PDB entry 6XN7 | electron microscopy, 3.47 A resolution | chains A and T of the 12 polymer chains in the assembly

[Chain A]
Molecule: CRISPR-associated protein Cas10
Organism: Lactococcus lactis subsp. lactis
UniProt: L0CEJ3 (L0CEJ3_LACLL); numbering as in UniProt (aligned over 1-756)
Amino-acid sequence (756 residues; each row starts with the number of its first residue):
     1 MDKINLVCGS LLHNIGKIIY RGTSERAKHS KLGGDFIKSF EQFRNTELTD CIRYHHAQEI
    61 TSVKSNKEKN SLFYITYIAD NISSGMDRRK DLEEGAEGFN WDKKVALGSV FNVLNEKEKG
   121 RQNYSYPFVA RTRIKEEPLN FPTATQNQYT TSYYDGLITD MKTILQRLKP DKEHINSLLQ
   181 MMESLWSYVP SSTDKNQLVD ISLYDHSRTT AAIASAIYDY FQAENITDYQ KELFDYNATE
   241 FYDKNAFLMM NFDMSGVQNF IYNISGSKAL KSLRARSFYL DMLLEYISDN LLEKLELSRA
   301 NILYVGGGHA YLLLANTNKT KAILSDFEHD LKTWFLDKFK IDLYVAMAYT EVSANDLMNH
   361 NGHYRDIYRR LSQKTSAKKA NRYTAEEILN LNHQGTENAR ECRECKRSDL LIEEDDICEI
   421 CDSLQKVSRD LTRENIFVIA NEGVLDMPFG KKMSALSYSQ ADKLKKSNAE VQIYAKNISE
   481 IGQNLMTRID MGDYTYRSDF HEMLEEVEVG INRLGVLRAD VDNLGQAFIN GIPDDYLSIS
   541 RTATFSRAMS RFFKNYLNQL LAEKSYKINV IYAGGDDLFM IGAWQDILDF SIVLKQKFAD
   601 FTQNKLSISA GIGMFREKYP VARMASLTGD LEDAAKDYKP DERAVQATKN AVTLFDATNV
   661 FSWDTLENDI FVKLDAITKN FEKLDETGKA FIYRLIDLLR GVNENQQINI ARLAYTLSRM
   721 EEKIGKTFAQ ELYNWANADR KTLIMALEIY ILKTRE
Unresolved in the structure: 131-136, 644-647
Construct notes: conflict Asn14 (Asp in L0CEJ3)
Reported in the primary citation:
  - catalytic residues: His13, Asp80, His206 (by similarity / conservation)
  - catalytic residues: Tyr693
  - mutagenesis - Y693A: decreased catalytic activity

[Chain T]
Molecule: Target RNA
Organism: Lactococcus lactis subsp. lactis
Sequence (37 nucleotides; row label = number of the first residue in the row):
     5 AGGAGUUGAA GCUUGGUUCA AAGAACGUAU GUUCUCG

[Interface between chain A and chain T]
Contacting residue pairs (34; chain A residue first):
  Ser265(A) with U36(T), phosphate contact
  Gly266(A) with U36(T), hydrogen bond to the phosphate
  Asn398(A) with C40(T), base contact
  Arg400(A) with U39(T), salt bridge to the phosphate; C40(T), salt bridge to the phosphate
  Glu401(A) with U39(T), base contact; C40(T), hydrogen bond to the base
  Arg403(A) with U37(T), salt bridge to the phosphate; C38(T), phosphate contact
  Asn512(A) with U32(T), phosphate contact
  Arg513(A) with G31(T), salt bridge to the phosphate
  Arg616(A) with G35(T), hydrogen bond to the base
  Lys618(A) with A33(T), salt bridge to the phosphate; U34(T), salt bridge to the phosphate; G35(T), hydrogen bond to the base
  Pro620(A) with G35(T), sugar contact
  Glu686(A) with A26(T), phosphate contact; G27(T), phosphate contact
  Thr687(A) with A26(T), phosphate contact
  Gly688(A) with G27(T), phosphate contact
  Lys689(A) with G27(T), hydrogen bond to the phosphate; A28(T), salt bridge to the phosphate
  Ala690(A) with A26(T), phosphate contact; G27(T), hydrogen bond to the phosphate
  Tyr693(A) with A29(T), stacking on the base
  Arg694(A) with A25(T), salt bridge to the phosphate
  Tyr715(A) with C23(T), hydrogen bond to the sugar; A24(T), hydrogen bond to the phosphate
  Arg719(A) with C23(T), sugar contact; A24(T), salt bridge to the phosphate; A25(T), salt bridge to the phosphate
  Met720(A) with A26(T), phosphate contact
  Arg755(A) with A29(T), salt bridge to the phosphate; C30(T), salt bridge to the phosphate
Other interface residues (no listed pair), chain A (27 interface residues in all): Ala399, Ile511, Tyr619, Phe691, Lys723

[Overview]
27 residues of chain A face 18 of chain T across their interface; the contacts include 8 hydrogen bonds, 12
salt bridges and 1 aromatic stacking contact. Polar contacts include Glu401(A)-C40(T), Arg616(A)-G35(T) and
Lys618(A)-G35(T). From the paper: catalytic residues His13(A), Asp80(A) and His206(A) among others; Y693A of
chain A reduces catalytic activity.
Here chain A is CRISPR-associated protein Cas10 and chain T is Target RNA, both from Lactococcus lactis subsp.
lactis. Entry 6XN7 (Structure of the Lactococcus lactis Csm NTR CRISPR-Cas Complex) was determined by electron
microscopy, deposited together with 6XN3, 6XN4 and 6XN5.
